PDB entry 9EBI | electron microscopy, 3.60 A resolution | chains R and A of the 5 polymer chains in the assembly

Chain R:
Protein: Adenosine receptor A3
Organism: Homo sapiens
UniProtKB: P0DMS8 (AA3R_HUMAN); residue numbers follow UniProt; this construct covers 2-318
Chain sequence (363 residues; numbered -36 to 326; the number before each row is that of its first residue; numbers below 1 keep their minus sign (Asp-36 is residue -36)):
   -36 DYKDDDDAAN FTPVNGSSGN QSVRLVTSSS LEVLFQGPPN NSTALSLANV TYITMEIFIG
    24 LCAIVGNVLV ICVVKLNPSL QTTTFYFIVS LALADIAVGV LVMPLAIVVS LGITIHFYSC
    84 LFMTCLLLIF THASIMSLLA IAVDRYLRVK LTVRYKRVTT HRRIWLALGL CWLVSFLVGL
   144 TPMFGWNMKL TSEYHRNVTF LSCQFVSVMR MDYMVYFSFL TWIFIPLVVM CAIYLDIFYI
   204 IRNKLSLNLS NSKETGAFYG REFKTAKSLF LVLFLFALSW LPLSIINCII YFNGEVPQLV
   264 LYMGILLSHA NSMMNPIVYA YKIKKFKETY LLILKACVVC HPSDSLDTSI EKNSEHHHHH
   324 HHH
Unresolved in the structure: -36 to 8, 208-225, 294-326
Differences from the reference sequence: expression tag (-36 to 1, 319-326)
Cystine bridges: Cys83-Cys166
Ligand contacts: Piclidenoson (Q8L): Val65, Leu90, Leu91, Thr94, His95, Ile98, Phe168, Val169, Met172, Arg173, Met174, Met177, Ser181, Ile186, Trp243, Leu246, Asn250, Ile253, Leu264, Ile268, Ser271, His272
From the paper describing this entry:
  - binding site for Piclidenoson: Leu91, Thr94, His95, Ser181, Ile186, Trp243, Asn250, Ser271, His272
  - conformationally variable residues (side-chain flip): Met174, Trp243
  - contacts within the chain: Asn12-Tyr265 (hydrogen bond), Tyr15-Glu19 (hydrogen bond), Glu19-His272 (hydrogen bond), Gln261-Tyr265 (hydrogen bond), Tyr15-Tyr265 (pi stacking)
  - mutagenesis - Y15A, S73A, H95A, H95F, Y265A, S271A: decreased binding to Piclidenoson
  - mutagenesis - T94A: unchanged binding to Piclidenoson
  - mutagenesis - V169E (5-fold), M174A: increased binding to Piclidenoson
  - mutagenesis - H95A, H95F, N250A, S271A, H272A: abolished signaling in response to Piclidenoson
  - mutagenesis - N250A, H272A: abolished binding to XAC-630
  - mutagenesis - T94A, H95A (100-fold), M174A: decreased binding to NECA
  - mutagenesis - H95F: abolished binding to NECA
  - mutagenesis - S271A: abolished signaling in response to NECA
  - mutagenesis - H95A, Y265A: increased signaling in response to NECA
  - mutagenesis - Y15A (3-fold), H95A (5-fold), H95F (5-fold), M174A (3-fold): decreased binding to XAC-630

Chain A:
Protein: mini-Gs/i chimera
Organism: Homo sapiens
Chain sequence (257 residues; row label = number of the first residue in the row; note: 108 numbers in that range are skipped by the numbering (no residue carries them; nothing is unmodelled there); numbers below 1 keep their minus sign (Gly-10 is residue -10)):
   -10 GGGSLEVLFQ GPGCTLSAED KAAVERSKMI DRNLREDGEK AAREVKLLLL GADNSGKSTI
    50 VKQ
   151 MRILHGGSGG SGGTSGIFET KFQVDKVNFH MFDVGGQRDE RRKWIQCFND VTAIIFVVDS
   211 SDY
   224 NRLQEALNLF KSIWNNRWLR TISVILFLNK QDLLAEKVLA GKSKIEDYFP EFARYTTPED
   284 ATPEPGEDPR VTRAKYFIRD EFLRISTASG DGRHYCYPHF TCAVDTENAR RIFNDVTDII
   344 IKMNLRDCGL F
Unresolved in the structure: -10 to 5, 151-164

How chain R and chain A interact:
Pairs across the interface (27):
  Thr47(R) with Asp350(A); Cys351(A)
  Arg108(R) with Cys351(A), hydrogen bond (side chain-backbone); Leu353(A)
  Arg111(R) with Ile344(A); Asn347(A), hydrogen bond (side chain-backbone); Cys351(A)
  Val112(R) with Ile344(A); Leu348(A), hydrophobic
  Thr115(R) with Thr340(A); Ile344(A)
  Val116(R) with Val177(A), hydrophobic; Thr340(A); Ile343(A), hydrophobic
  Tyr118(R) with Asn347(A)
  Lys119(R) with Asn347(A)
  Arg120(R) with Arg32(A); Lys176(A), hydrogen bond (side chain-backbone)
  Ile200(R) with Leu353(A), hydrophobic
  Ile204(R) with Leu348(A), hydrophobic; Phe354(A), hydrophobic
  Ser231(R) with Gly352(A); Leu353(A)
  Leu232(R) with Leu353(A), hydrophobic
  Lys285(R) with Gly352(A)
  Ile286(R) with Asp350(A); Cys351(A)
Also at the interface, not in a pair above, chain R (17 interface residues in all): Lys207, Thr228
Also at the interface, not in a pair above, chain A (16 interface residues in all): Phe336, Val339, Asp341

Overview:
The interface between chain R and chain A involves 17 residues on one side and 16 on the other, with 3
hydrogen bonds. Polar pairs include Arg108(R)-Cys351(A), Arg111(R)-Asn347(A) and Arg120(R)-Lys176(A). The
paper reports a binding site for Piclidenoson at Leu91(R), Thr94(R) and His95(R) among others; Y15A, S73A and
H95A of chain R, among others, reduce binding to Piclidenoson; 11 substitutions were tested in all.
Chain R is Adenosine receptor A3 and chain A is mini-Gs/i chimera, both from Homo sapiens; the structure,
Human adenosine A3 receptor Gi complex (mini-Gsi chimera) bound to Piclidenoson (CF101, IB-MECA), was
determined by electron microscopy (same publication as 9EBH).
